Entry 6PAH (X-ray diffraction, 2.15 A resolution); this record covers chain A.

Chain A:
Molecule: Phenylalanine 4-monooxygenase
Source organism: Homo sapiens
Notes: EC 1.14.16.1; fragment: catalytic domain
UniProtKB: P00439 (PH4H_HUMAN); residue numbers follow UniProt; this construct covers 117-424
Chain sequence (308 residues; numbered 117 to 424; the number before each row is that of its first residue):
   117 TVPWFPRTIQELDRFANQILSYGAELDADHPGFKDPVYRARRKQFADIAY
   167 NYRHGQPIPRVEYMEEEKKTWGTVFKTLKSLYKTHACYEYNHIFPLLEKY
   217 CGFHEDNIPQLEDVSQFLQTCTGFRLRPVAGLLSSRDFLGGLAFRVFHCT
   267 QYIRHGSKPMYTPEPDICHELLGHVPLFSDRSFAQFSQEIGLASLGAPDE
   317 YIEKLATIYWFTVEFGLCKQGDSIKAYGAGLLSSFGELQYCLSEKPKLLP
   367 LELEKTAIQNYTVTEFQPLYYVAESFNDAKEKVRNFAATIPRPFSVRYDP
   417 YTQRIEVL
Metal / ion sites: Fe ion: His-285, His-290, Glu-330 (together with 3,4-dihydroxyphenylalanine)
Small-molecule neighbours: 3,4-dihydroxyphenylalanine (DAH): Lys-199, Leu-248, Ser-251, Phe-254, Pro-281, His-285, His-290, Tyr-325, Glu-330
Curated features (UniProtKB/Swiss-Prot):
  - binding site (Fe cation): His-285, His-290, Glu-330
  - natural variant: Phe-121 (F121L: In PAH deficiency), Thr-124 (T124I: In PAH deficiency), Asp-129 (D129Y: In PAH deficiency), Asp-143 (D143G: In PAH deficiency), Asp-145 (D145V: In PAH deficiency), His-146 (H146Y: In PAH deficiency), Gly-148 (G148S: In PAH deficiency), Asp-151 (D151H: In PAH deficiency), Tyr-154 (Y154N: In PAH deficiency; uncertain significance), Arg-155 (R155P: In PAH deficiency), Arg-157 (R157N: In PAH deficiency; R157S: In PAH deficiency), Arg-158 (R158Q: In PAH deficiency; R158W: In PAH deficiency), 121 further natural variant entries in UniProt
  - mutagenesis: Ile-283 (I283C: Loss of positive cooperativity and reduction of fold-activation by L-Phe preincubation)

In short:
Bound to chain A: 3,4-dihydroxyphenylalanine. The Fe ion site is built by His-285, His-290 and Glu-330.
Curated annotation (UniProt) lists 3 Fe cation-binding residues and one mutagenesis site.
Chain A is Phenylalanine 4-monooxygenase (Homo sapiens); the structure, Human phenylalanine hydroxylase
catalytic domain dimer with bound L-dopa (3,4-dihydroxyphenylalanine) inhibitor, was determined by X-ray
diffraction together with 3PAH, 4PAH and 5PAH from the same study.
